PDB entry 6V1G | electron microscopy, 2.98 A resolution | chains B and J of the 120 polymer chains in the assembly

== Chain B (and J) ==
Protein: Capsid protein VP1
From: Adeno-associated virus
Notes: chain J of this document is another copy of the same molecule, construct and numbering; everything in this record applies to it too
Reference sequence: Q6JC62 (Q6JC62_9VIRU); numbering as in UniProt (aligned over 219-738)
Chain sequence (520 residues; each row starts with the number of its first residue):
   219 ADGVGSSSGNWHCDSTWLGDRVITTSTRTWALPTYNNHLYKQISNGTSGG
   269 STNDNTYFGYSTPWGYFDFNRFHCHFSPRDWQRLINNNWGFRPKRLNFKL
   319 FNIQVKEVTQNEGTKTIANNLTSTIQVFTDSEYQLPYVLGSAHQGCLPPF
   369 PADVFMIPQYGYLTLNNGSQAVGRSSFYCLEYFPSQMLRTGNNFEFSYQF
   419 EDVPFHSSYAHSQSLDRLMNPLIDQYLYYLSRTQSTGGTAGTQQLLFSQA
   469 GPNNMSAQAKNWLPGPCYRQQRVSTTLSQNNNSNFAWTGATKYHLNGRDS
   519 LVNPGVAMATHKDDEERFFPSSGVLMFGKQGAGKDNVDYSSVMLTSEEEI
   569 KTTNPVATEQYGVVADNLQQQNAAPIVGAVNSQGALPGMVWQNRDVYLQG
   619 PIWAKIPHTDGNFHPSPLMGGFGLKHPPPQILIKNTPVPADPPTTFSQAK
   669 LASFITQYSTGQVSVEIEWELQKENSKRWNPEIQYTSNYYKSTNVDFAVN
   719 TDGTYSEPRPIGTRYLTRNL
Construct notes: conflict Leu365 (Pro in Q6JC62), Leu406 (Arg in Q6JC62), Asp720 (Glu in Q6JC62)
From the paper describing this entry:
  - binding site for the 2-nt DNA strand: Pro422, His632, Pro633
  - specificity-determining residues: Ser269, Ala468, Asn472, Ala475 (proposed by the authors, not directly observed)

== Interface between chain B and chain J ==
Contacting residue pairs (254):
  Ser425(B) - Asp628(J)  hydrogen bond
  Tyr427(B) - His626(J)  hydrogen bond
  Ala428(B) - Arg392(J)
  His429(B) - Leu383(J)
  His429(B) - His626(J)
  Ser430(B) - Thr382(J)
  Ser430(B) - Leu383(J)  hydrogen bond (backbone-backbone)
  Ser430(B) - Ser394(J)
  Gln431(B) - Pro354(J)
  Gln431(B) - Leu381(J)  hydrogen bond (side chain-backbone)
  Gln431(B) - Leu383(J)
  Ser432(B) - Leu383(J)
  Ser432(B) - Arg516(J)  hydrogen bond
  Asp434(B) - Tyr511(J)
  Asp434(B) - Arg516(J)  salt bridge
  Arg435(B) - Asp272(J)  hydrogen bond (side chain-backbone)
  Arg435(B) - Thr274(J)  hydrogen bond (side chain-backbone)
  Arg435(B) - Leu381(J)
  Arg435(B) - Arg516(J)
  Leu436(B) - Val356(J)
  Leu436(B) - Ser359(J)
  Met437(B) - Val356(J)
  Met437(B) - Ser359(J)
  Met437(B) - His361(J)
  Met437(B) - Leu381(J)  hydrophobic
  Asn438(B) - Tyr284(J)  hydrogen bond
  Asn438(B) - Val356(J)
  Asn438(B) - His361(J)  hydrogen bond (backbone-side chain)
  Asn438(B) - Gln377(J)  hydrogen bond (side chain-backbone)
  Asn438(B) - Gly379(J)
  Pro439(B) - Ile261(J)  hydrophobic
  Pro439(B) - Gly379(J)
  Pro439(B) - Tyr380(J)
  Pro439(B) - Leu381(J)  hydrophobic
  Leu440(B) - Ser279(J)
  Leu440(B) - Gln377(J)
  Leu440(B) - Tyr378(J)
  Leu440(B) - Gly379(J)
  Ile441(B) - His361(J)  hydrogen bond (backbone-side chain)
  Ile441(B) - Gln362(J)
  Ile441(B) - Pro376(J)  hydrophobic
  Ile441(B) - Gln377(J)
  Asp442(B) - His361(J)  hydrogen bond (backbone-side chain)
  Asp442(B) - Gln362(J)  hydrogen bond (backbone-backbone)
  Asp442(B) - Lys552(J)  salt bridge
  Gln443(B) - Ser359(J)  hydrogen bond (side chain-backbone)
  Gln443(B) - Ala360(J)
  Gln443(B) - His361(J)
  Gln443(B) - Gln362(J)
  Tyr444(B) - Arg289(J)
  Tyr444(B) - Ala360(J)  hydrogen bond (backbone-backbone)
  Tyr444(B) - His361(J)
  Tyr444(B) - Gln362(J)
  Tyr444(B) - Gln617(J)
  Tyr444(B) - Gly618(J)
  Tyr444(B) - Pro619(J)
  Leu445(B) - Ala360(J)  hydrophobic
  Leu445(B) - Met544(J)
  Tyr446(B) - Met544(J)  hydrogen bond (backbone-backbone)
  Tyr446(B) - Gly546(J)
  Tyr446(B) - Ala550(J)
  Tyr446(B) - Gly551(J)  hydrogen bond (side chain-backbone)
  Tyr446(B) - Val555(J)  hydrophobic
  Tyr446(B) - Val560(J)  hydrophobic
  Leu448(B) - Ala504(J)
  Ser449(B) - Ala504(J)
  Ser449(B) - Asn554(J)  hydrogen bond
  Arg450(B) - Asn502(J)
  Arg450(B) - Ala504(J)
  Thr451(B) - Ser501(J)
  Thr451(B) - Asn502(J)  hydrogen bond (backbone-side chain)
  Thr451(B) - Phe503(J)
  Thr451(B) - Ala504(J)
  Gln452(B) - Asn500(J)
  Gln452(B) - Ser501(J)
  Gln452(B) - Asn502(J)  hydrogen bond (side chain-backbone)
  Gly459(B) - Asn500(J)  hydrogen bond (backbone-side chain)
  Gln461(B) - Leu495(J)  hydrogen bond (side chain-backbone)
  Gln461(B) - Ser496(J)
  Gln461(B) - Asn498(J)
  Gln461(B) - Asn499(J)
  Gln461(B) - Asn500(J)
  Gln462(B) - Leu495(J)
  Gln462(B) - Asp556(J)  hydrogen bond
  Leu463(B) - Val491(J)  hydrophobic
  Leu463(B) - Ser492(J)
  Leu463(B) - Leu495(J)  hydrophobic
  Leu463(B) - Asn498(J)
  Leu463(B) - Phe537(J)  hydrophobic
  Leu463(B) - Asp556(J)
  Leu463(B) - Tyr557(J)  hydrogen bond (backbone-backbone)
  Leu464(B) - Asn554(J)
  Leu464(B) - Val555(J)
  Phe465(B) - Met544(J)  hydrophobic
  Phe465(B) - Asp553(J)
  Phe465(B) - Asn554(J)  hydrogen bond (backbone-backbone)
  Phe465(B) - Val555(J)  hydrogen bond (backbone-backbone)
  Phe465(B) - Tyr557(J)  hydrophobic
  Phe465(B) - Val560(J)  hydrophobic
  Ser466(B) - Lys552(J)
  Ser466(B) - Asp553(J)
  Ser466(B) - Asn554(J)  hydrogen bond (side chain-backbone)
  Gln467(B) - Gln362(J)  hydrogen bond
  Gln467(B) - Lys552(J)  hydrogen bond (backbone-backbone)
  Gln467(B) - Asp553(J)
  Pro470(B) - Tyr275(J)
  Asn471(B) - Asn273(J)
  Asn472(B) - Asn273(J)  hydrogen bond
  Met473(B) - Asn273(J)  hydrogen bond (backbone-side chain)
  Met473(B) - Thr274(J)
  Met473(B) - Tyr275(J)  hydrophobic
  Ser474(B) - Asp272(J)
  Ser474(B) - Asn273(J)  hydrogen bond
  Ser474(B) - Trp505(J)
  Ser474(B) - Asp517(J)
  Ser474(B) - Ser518(J)
  Ser474(B) - Leu519(J)  hydrogen bond (backbone-backbone)
  Ala475(B) - Asn521(J)
  Gln476(B) - Asn521(J)
  Ala477(B) - Asn521(J)
  Ala477(B) - Pro522(J)
  Ala477(B) - Met637(J)
  Lys478(B) - Tyr511(J)
  Lys478(B) - Ser518(J)  hydrogen bond
  Lys478(B) - Asn521(J)  hydrogen bond (backbone-backbone)
  Lys478(B) - Pro522(J)
  Lys478(B) - Leu636(J)
  Lys478(B) - Met637(J)
  Asn479(B) - Gly358(J)  hydrogen bond (side chain-backbone)
  Asn479(B) - Ala622(J)
  Asn479(B) - Pro635(J)
  Asn479(B) - Leu636(J)  hydrogen bond (backbone-backbone)
  Asn479(B) - Met637(J)
  Trp480(B) - Lys623(J)  hydrogen bond (side chain-backbone)
  Trp480(B) - Pro625(J)
  Trp480(B) - Pro633(J)
  Trp480(B) - Ser634(J)
  Trp480(B) - Pro635(J)
  Leu481(B) - Leu636(J)  hydrophobic
  Pro482(B) - Tyr511(J)  hydrophobic
  Lys530(B) - Asn514(J)
  Asp531(B) - Asn384(J)
  Asp531(B) - Asn385(J)
  Asp531(B) - Asn514(J)
  Asp532(B) - Asn385(J)  hydrogen bond
  Glu566(B) - Arg392(J)
  Glu567(B) - Arg392(J)  salt bridge
  Lys569(B) - Leu513(J)
  Lys569(B) - Asn514(J)
  Thr570(B) - Leu383(J)
  Thr570(B) - Leu513(J)
  Asn572(B) - Leu513(J)
  Pro573(B) - Leu513(J)  hydrophobic
  Glu577(B) - His512(J)  salt bridge
  Gln578(B) - His512(J)
  Tyr579(B) - Tyr511(J)
  Tyr579(B) - His512(J)  hydrogen bond (backbone-backbone)
  Gly580(B) - Lys510(J)
  Gly580(B) - Tyr511(J)
  Gly580(B) - His512(J)
  Val581(B) - Tyr486(J)
  Val581(B) - Ala508(J)
  Val581(B) - Thr509(J)
  Val581(B) - Lys510(J)  hydrogen bond (backbone-backbone)
  Val582(B) - Tyr486(J)  hydrophobic
  Val582(B) - Thr509(J)
  Ala583(B) - Arg487(J)  hydrogen bond (backbone-side chain)
  Ala583(B) - Gln489(J)
  Ala583(B) - Thr509(J)
  Ala583(B) - Asn599(J)
  Asp584(B) - Asn599(J)  hydrogen bond
  Asn585(B) - Gln489(J)
  Leu586(B) - Arg487(J)
  Leu586(B) - Arg490(J)
  Leu586(B) - Thr576(J)
  Gln587(B) - Gln489(J)
  Gln587(B) - Arg490(J)  hydrogen bond (side chain-backbone)
  Gln587(B) - Val491(J)
  Gln587(B) - Asn498(J)  hydrogen bond
  Gln587(B) - Phe503(J)
  Gln588(B) - Gln497(J)
  Gln588(B) - Asn499(J)  hydrogen bond (backbone-side chain)
  Gln589(B) - Ser496(J)
  Gln589(B) - Gln497(J)  hydrogen bond (backbone-backbone)
  Gln589(B) - Asn498(J)
  Gln589(B) - Asn499(J)
  Ala591(B) - Asn499(J)  hydrogen bond (backbone-side chain)
  Ala592(B) - Asn499(J)
  Pro593(B) - Gln489(J)
  Pro593(B) - Asn499(J)
  Pro593(B) - Phe503(J)  hydrophobic
  Val595(B) - Gly507(J)
  Val595(B) - Ala508(J)
  Gln601(B) - Tyr486(J)
  Gln601(B) - Ser600(J)  hydrogen bond
  Gln601(B) - Gly602(J)
  Ala603(B) - Gly602(J)
  Ala603(B) - Ala603(J)  hydrogen bond (backbone-backbone)
  Leu604(B) - Tyr486(J)  hydrophobic
  Leu604(B) - Val524(J)  hydrophobic
  Leu604(B) - Phe631(J)
  Pro605(B) - Pro484(J)
  Pro605(B) - Trp609(J)
  Pro605(B) - Phe631(J)
  Pro605(B) - His632(J)
  Pro605(B) - Leu636(J)
  Gly606(B) - Phe631(J)  hydrogen bond (backbone-backbone)
  Gly606(B) - His632(J)  hydrogen bond (backbone-backbone)
  Gly606(B) - Leu636(J)
  Met607(B) - Asn630(J)
  Met607(B) - Phe631(J)  hydrogen bond (backbone-backbone)
  Val608(B) - Thr627(J)
  Val608(B) - Gly629(J)
  Val608(B) - Asn630(J)
  Trp609(B) - Thr627(J)
  Trp609(B) - Asp628(J)
  Trp609(B) - Gly629(J)  hydrogen bond (backbone-backbone)
  Trp609(B) - Asn630(J)
  Trp609(B) - Phe631(J)
  Gln610(B) - Thr627(J)
  Gln610(B) - Asp628(J)
  Asn611(B) - Asp628(J)  hydrogen bond (backbone-side chain)
  Phe631(B) - Phe631(J)  hydrophobic
  His632(B) - Asp628(J)
  His632(B) - Gly629(J)
  Asn693(B) - Glu350(J)
  Asn693(B) - Gln352(J)
  Lys695(B) - Gln352(J)
  Lys695(B) - Tyr396(J)
  Lys695(B) - Tyr400(J)  hydrogen bond (side chain-backbone)
  Lys695(B) - Phe401(J)
  Arg696(B) - Gly391(J)
  Arg696(B) - Arg392(J)
  Arg696(B) - Ser393(J)
  Arg696(B) - Ser394(J)
  Arg696(B) - Phe395(J)
  Arg696(B) - Tyr396(J)
  Trp697(B) - Phe395(J)  hydrogen bond (backbone-backbone)
  Trp697(B) - Tyr400(J)  hydrophobic
  Asn698(B) - Ser393(J)  hydrogen bond (side chain-backbone)
  Asn698(B) - Ser394(J)
  Asn698(B) - Phe395(J)
  Ile701(B) - Gly391(J)
  Ile701(B) - Arg392(J)
  Arg732(B) - Asp628(J)  salt bridge
  Thr735(B) - Arg392(J)
  Thr735(B) - Ser394(J)
  Arg736(B) - His626(J)
  Asn737(B) - Gln352(J)
  Asn737(B) - Leu353(J)
  Asn737(B) - Pro354(J)
  Asn737(B) - Tyr396(J)  hydrogen bond
  Leu738(B) - Pro625(J)
  Leu738(B) - His626(J)  hydrogen bond (backbone-backbone)
Other interface residues (no listed pair), chain B (103 interface residues in all): Leu433, Tyr447, Thr460, Thr571, Val574, Ile594, Val598, Gly602
Other interface residues (no listed pair), chain J (117 interface residues in all): Tyr278, Tyr355, Cys397, Gln488, Thr506, Gly515, Ser539, Leu543, Phe545, Leu562, Gln601, Ile624

== Overview ==
The interface between chain B and chain J involves 103 residues on one side and 117 on the other; the contacts
include 60 hydrogen bonds and 5 salt bridges. Among the polar pairs are Asp434(B)-Arg516(J),
Asp442(B)-Lys552(J) and Glu567(B)-Arg392(J). The paper reports a binding site for the 2-nt DNA strand at
Pro422(B), His632(B) and Pro633(B); specificity determinants Ser269(B), Ala468(B) and Asn472(B) among others.
Both chains are Capsid protein VP1 (Adeno-associated virus). Entry 6V1G (Genome-containing AAVrh.10) was
determined by electron microscopy, deposited together with 6O9R, 6V10, 6V12, 6V1T and 6V1Z.
